PDB entry 7ZSE | X-ray diffraction, 1.40 A resolution | chains A and B

# Chain A
Protein: Molybdenum storage protein subunit alpha
From: Azotobacter vinelandii
UniProtKB: P84308 (MOSA_AZOVD); residues 2-276 here = UniProt positions 2-276
Chain sequence (275 residues; numbered 2 to 276; the number before each row is that of its first residue):
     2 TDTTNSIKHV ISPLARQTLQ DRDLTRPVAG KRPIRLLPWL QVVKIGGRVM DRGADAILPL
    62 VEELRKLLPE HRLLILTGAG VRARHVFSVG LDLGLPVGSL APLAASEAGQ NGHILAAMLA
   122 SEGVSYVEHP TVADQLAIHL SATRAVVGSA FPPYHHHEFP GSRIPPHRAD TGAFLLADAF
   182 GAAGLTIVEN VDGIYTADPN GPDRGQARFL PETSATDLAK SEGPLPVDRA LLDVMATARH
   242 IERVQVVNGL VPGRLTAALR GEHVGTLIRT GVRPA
Disordered / not traced: 2-30
Bound ions: unknown ligand W site 1 near His-140 (its only coordinating residue here); unknown ligand W site 2 near His-156 (its only coordinating residue here); Mg2+: Glu-190, Pro-227 (together with ATP)
Small-molecule neighbours: ATP (adenosine-5'-triphosphate): Lys-45, Ile-46, Gly-47, Gly-48, Arg-49, Val-50, Gly-79, Ala-80, Gly-81, Arg-85, Ala-170, Glu-190, Asn-191, Val-192, Gly-194, Ile-195, Tyr-196, Ala-198, Asp-199, Pro-200, Asn-201, Pro-225, Leu-226, Pro-227

# Chain B
Protein: Molybdenum storage protein subunit beta
From: Azotobacter vinelandii
UniProtKB: P84253 (MOSB_AZOVD); residues 2-270 here = UniProt positions 2-270
Chain sequence (269 residues; each row starts with the number of its first residue):
     2 ANSTAELEEL LMQRSLTDPQ LQAAAAAAAD FRILPDATVI KIGGQSVIDR GRAAVYPLVD
    62 EIVAARKNHK LLIGTGAGTR ARHLYSIAAG LGLPAGVLAQ LGSSVADQNA AMLGQLLAKH
   122 GIPVVGGAGL SAVPLSLAEV NAVVFSGMPP YKLWMRPAAE GVIPPYRTDA GCFLLAEQFG
   182 CKQMIFVKDE DGLYTANPKT SKDATFIPRI SVDEMKAKGL HDSILEFPVL DLLQSAQHVR
   242 EVQVVNGLVP GNLTRALAGE HVGTIITAS
Disordered / not traced: 2, 127-133
Small-molecule neighbours: ATP (adenosine-5'-triphosphate): Lys-42, Gly-44, Gly-45, Gln-46, Ser-47, Gly-77, Ala-78, Gly-79, Thr-169, Asp-170, Lys-189, Asp-190, Glu-191, Gly-193, Leu-194, Tyr-195, Ala-197, Asn-198, Pro-199, Lys-200, Leu-221, Ser-224, Ile-225

# How chain A and chain B interact
Contacting residue pairs (88):
  Lys-32(A) / Ala-90(B)  hydrogen bond (side chain-backbone)
  Pro-34(A) / Gly-93(B)
  Ile-35(A) / Leu-92(B)
  Ile-35(A) / Gly-93(B)  hydrogen bond (backbone-backbone)
  Leu-37(A) / Leu-94(B)  hydrophobic
  Leu-37(A) / Val-98(B)  hydrophobic
  Arg-49(A) / Met-13(B)  hydrogen bond (side chain-backbone)
  Arg-49(A) / Arg-15(B)
  Val-82(A) / Met-13(B)  hydrophobic
  Arg-85(A) / Leu-12(B)  hydrogen bond (side chain-backbone)
  Arg-85(A) / Arg-15(B)  hydrogen bond (side chain-backbone)
  Arg-85(A) / Ser-16(B)
  Arg-85(A) / Leu-17(B)
  Phe-88(A) / Leu-17(B)  hydrophobic
  Ser-89(A) / Glu-9(B)  hydrogen bond
  Ser-89(A) / Leu-12(B)
  Leu-92(A) / Ala-29(B)
  Asp-93(A) / Thr-5(B)
  Leu-94(A) / Phe-32(B)
  Gly-95(A) / Ala-30(B)
  Gly-95(A) / Asp-31(B)
  Gly-95(A) / Phe-32(B)  hydrogen bond (backbone-backbone)
  Pro-97(A) / Ile-34(B)  hydrophobic
  Pro-97(A) / Gln-179(B)
  Val-98(A) / Gln-179(B)
  Gly-99(A) / Gln-179(B)  hydrogen bond (backbone-side chain)
  Ser-100(A) / Ile-34(B)
  Ser-100(A) / Gln-179(B)  hydrogen bond
  His-130(A) / Trp-155(B)
  Ala-134(A) / Leu-154(B)
  Ala-134(A) / Trp-155(B)  hydrophobic
  Asp-135(A) / Gln-101(B)  hydrogen bond
  Pro-153(A) / Trp-155(B)
  Pro-154(A) / Pro-151(B)
  Pro-154(A) / Trp-155(B)
  Tyr-155(A) / Pro-151(B)
  Tyr-155(A) / Tyr-152(B)  hydrophobic
  Tyr-155(A) / Trp-155(B)  hydrogen bond (side chain-backbone)
  Tyr-155(A) / Arg-157(B)
  His-157(A) / Gln-179(B)  hydrogen bond
  His-158(A) / Pro-150(B)
  His-158(A) / Pro-151(B)
  His-158(A) / Tyr-152(B)  hydrogen bond (backbone-side chain)
  His-158(A) / Gly-172(B)  hydrogen bond (side chain-backbone)
  His-158(A) / Leu-175(B)
  His-158(A) / Leu-176(B)
  Glu-159(A) / Leu-175(B)
  Glu-159(A) / Gln-179(B)  hydrogen bond (backbone-side chain)
  Phe-160(A) / Tyr-152(B)
  Phe-160(A) / Tyr-167(B)
  Phe-160(A) / Gln-179(B)
  Phe-160(A) / Leu-233(B)  hydrophobic
  Pro-161(A) / Leu-175(B)
  Pro-161(A) / Glu-178(B)
  Pro-161(A) / Gln-179(B)
  Pro-161(A) / Leu-233(B)
  Pro-161(A) / Ser-236(B)
  Pro-161(A) / Ala-237(B)  hydrophobic
  Gly-162(A) / Ser-236(B)  hydrogen bond (backbone-backbone)
  Gly-162(A) / Gln-238(B)
  Ser-163(A) / Gln-23(B)  hydrogen bond
  Arg-164(A) / Ala-26(B)
  Arg-164(A) / Ala-27(B)
  Arg-164(A) / Ala-29(B)  hydrogen bond (side chain-backbone)
  Arg-164(A) / Ala-30(B)  hydrogen bond (side chain-backbone)
  Ile-165(A) / Leu-22(B)  hydrophobic
  Ile-165(A) / Gln-23(B)
  Ile-165(A) / Ala-26(B)  hydrophobic
  Arg-169(A) / Leu-17(B)
  Arg-169(A) / Thr-18(B)
  Gly-173(A) / Trp-155(B)
  Leu-176(A) / Trp-155(B)
  Leu-177(A) / Leu-154(B)  hydrophobic
  Leu-177(A) / Trp-155(B)
  Ala-180(A) / Pro-95(B)
  Ala-180(A) / Leu-154(B)
  Phe-181(A) / Leu-154(B)  hydrophobic
  Pro-225(A) / Thr-18(B)
  Pro-225(A) / Asp-19(B)
  Leu-226(A) / Ser-16(B)  hydrogen bond (backbone-side chain)
  Leu-226(A) / Thr-18(B)  hydrogen bond (backbone-side chain)
  Val-228(A) / Thr-18(B)
  Asp-234(A) / Arg-157(B)  hydrogen bond (backbone-side chain)
  Thr-238(A) / Arg-157(B)  hydrogen bond
  Arg-240(A) / Pro-158(B)
  Arg-240(A) / Ala-159(B)  hydrogen bond (side chain-backbone)
  Arg-240(A) / Ala-160(B)
  Arg-240(A) / Gly-162(B)  hydrogen bond (side chain-backbone)
Also at the interface, not in a pair above, chain A (53 interface residues in all): Leu-96, Pro-131, Val-133, His-156, Pro-203, Gly-224, Asp-229, Arg-230, Val-235
Also at the interface, not in a pair above, chain B (53 interface residues in all): Leu-8, Pro-20, Gly-91, Lys-153, Met-156, Val-163, Phe-180, His-239

# Summary
The chain A/chain B interface involves 53 residues from each chain, with 25 hydrogen bonds. Among the polar
pairs are Lys-32(A)/Ala-90(B), Arg-49(A)/Met-13(B) and Arg-85(A)/Leu-12(B). One ATP molecule is bound between
chain A and chain B. Chain B binds ATP. Glu-190(A) and Pro-227(A) coordinate Mg2+.
Here chain A is Molybdenum storage protein subunit alpha and chain B is Molybdenum storage protein subunit
beta, both from Azotobacter vinelandii. Entry 7ZSE (Molybdenum storage protein in complex with
polyoxotungstates in the in-vitro state) was determined by X-ray diffraction (same publication as 7ZR4, 7ZQQ
and 7Z5J).
